Entry 1U7H (X-ray diffraction, 1.80 A resolution); this record covers chains A and B.

[Chain A (and B)]
Name: ornithine cyclodeaminase
From: Pseudomonas putida
Notes: EC 4.3.1.12; chain B of this document is another copy of the same molecule, construct and numbering; everything in this record applies to it too
UniProtKB: Q88H32 (Q88H32_PSEPK); numbering as in UniProt (aligned over 1-350)
Chain sequence (350 residues; numbered 1 to 350; the number before each row is that of its first residue):
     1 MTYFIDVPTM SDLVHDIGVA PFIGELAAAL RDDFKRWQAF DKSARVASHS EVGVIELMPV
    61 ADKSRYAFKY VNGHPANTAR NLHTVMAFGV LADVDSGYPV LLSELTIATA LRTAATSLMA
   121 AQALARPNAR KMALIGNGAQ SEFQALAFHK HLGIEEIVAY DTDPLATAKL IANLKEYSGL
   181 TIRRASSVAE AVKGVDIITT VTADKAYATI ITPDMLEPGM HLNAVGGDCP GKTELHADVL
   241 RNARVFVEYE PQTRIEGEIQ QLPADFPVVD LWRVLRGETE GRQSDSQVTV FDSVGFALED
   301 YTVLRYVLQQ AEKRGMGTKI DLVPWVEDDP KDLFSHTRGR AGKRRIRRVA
Not modelled in the structure: 1, 343-350 (chain B: 341-350)
Differences from the reference sequence: modified residue (10, 58, 86, 119, 132, 215, 220, 316)
Modified residues: Mse10, Mse58, Mse86, Mse119, Mse132, Mse215, Mse220, Mse316 (selenomethionine; parent Met)
Swiss-Prot annotation at these positions:
  - active site: Asp228 (Proton donor/acceptor)
  - binding site (L-ornithine): Arg45, Lys69, Arg112, Asp228, Val294
  - binding site (NAD(+)): Thr84, Arg112, Ala139, Gln140, Asp161, Thr202, Val225 to Asp228, Lys232, Ser293, Lys331
Bound ions: Na+: Ala224, Gly227, Ser293
Small-molecule neighbours: NAD (nicotinamide-adenine-dinucleotide): Thr78, Thr84, Val85, Thr109, Arg112, Thr113, Ile135, Gly136, Asn137, Gly138, Ala139, Gln140, Tyr160, Asp161, Thr162, Asp163, Ala166, Val201, Thr202, Ala203, Asp204, Ile210, Val225, Gly226, Asp228, Lys232, Ser293, Val294, Gly295

[How chain A and chain B interact]
Contacting residue pairs - 175 pairs, chain A then chain B:
  Phe4(A) with Leu322(B), hydrophobic
  Asp6(A) with Asp321(B)
  Val7(A) with Asp321(B), hydrogen bond (backbone-backbone); Leu322(B); Val323(B)
  Pro8(A) with Asp321(B); Arg340(B)
  Thr9(A) with Arg340(B), hydrogen bond
  Ser11(A) with His336(B), hydrogen bond (side chain-backbone); Gly339(B); Arg340(B)
  Asp12(A) with Gly339(B); Arg340(B), salt bridge
  Val14(A) with Thr337(B)
  His15(A) with Thr337(B), hydrogen bond (side chain-backbone); Arg338(B); Gly339(B)
  Val19(A) with Phe334(B), hydrophobic; Thr337(B)
  Asp41(A) with Ser48(B)
  Val46(A) with Val46(B), hydrophobic
  Ser48(A) with Asp41(B), hydrogen bond; Ala61(B); Tyr66(B)
  Ser50(A) with Val94(B)
  Val52(A) with Asp95(B)
  Ile55(A) with Tyr66(B)
  Leu57(A) with Pro59(B), hydrophobic; Tyr66(B); Phe68(B), hydrophobic
  Pro59(A) with Leu57(B), hydrophobic
  Tyr66(A) with Ser48(B); Ile55(B); Leu57(B); Tyr70(B), hydrophobic
  Phe68(A) with Leu57(B), hydrophobic; Phe68(B), hydrophobic; Tyr70(B), hydrophobic
  Tyr70(A) with Tyr66(B), hydrophobic; Phe68(B), hydrophobic; Ala92(B); Gly97(B), hydrogen bond (side chain-backbone)
  Asn72(A) with Ser96(B), hydrogen bond (side chain-backbone); Gly97(B)
  His74(A) with Val94(B), hydrogen bond (side chain-backbone); Asp95(B); Ser96(B); Gly97(B)
  Asn77(A) with Asp95(B); Ser96(B), hydrogen bond (side chain-backbone)
  Thr78(A) with Pro330(B); Lys331(B)
  Arg80(A) with Asp95(B)
  Asn81(A) with Val326(B); Glu327(B), hydrogen bond (side chain-backbone); Asp328(B), hydrogen bond (side chain-backbone); Pro330(B)
  Leu82(A) with Trp325(B); Val326(B), hydrophobic; Pro330(B)
  His83(A) with Pro324(B); Glu327(B), salt bridge; Pro330(B), hydrogen bond (side chain-backbone); Leu333(B)
  Mse86(A) with Ser96(B); Tyr98(B); Val323(B); Pro324(B)
  Ala87(A) with Val323(B)
  Phe88(A) with Val90(B), hydrophobic; Pro99(B), hydrophobic; Leu322(B), hydrophobic
  Val90(A) with Phe88(B), hydrophobic
  Ala92(A) with Tyr70(B)
  Val94(A) with Ser50(B); His74(B), hydrogen bond (backbone-side chain)
  Asp95(A) with Val52(B); His74(B); Asn77(B); Arg80(B)
  Ser96(A) with Asn72(B); His74(B); Asn77(B), hydrogen bond (backbone-side chain); Arg80(B); Leu82(B); Mse86(B)
  Gly97(A) with Tyr70(B), hydrogen bond (backbone-side chain); Asn72(B); His74(B)
  Tyr98(A) with Mse86(B)
  Pro99(A) with Phe88(B), hydrophobic
  Leu102(A) with Leu102(B), hydrophobic
  Glu104(A) with Leu322(B)
  Thr106(A) with Val323(B); Pro324(B); Leu333(B)
  Ile107(A) with Leu333(B), hydrophobic; His336(B)
  Ala110(A) with Leu333(B), hydrophobic
  Gly138(A) with Lys331(B)
  Ala139(A) with Lys331(B), hydrogen bond (backbone-backbone); Leu333(B), hydrophobic
  Glu142(A) with Phe334(B)
  Phe143(A) with Leu333(B), hydrophobic; Phe334(B); Thr337(B)
  Leu146(A) with Phe334(B), hydrophobic
  Asp163(A) with Lys331(B), salt bridge
  Lys169(A) with Asp329(B); Lys331(B), hydrogen bond (side chain-backbone); Asp332(B)
  Asn173(A) with Asp332(B), hydrogen bond; Phe334(B); Arg338(B), hydrogen bond
  Leu174(A) with Phe334(B), hydrophobic
  Glu176(A) with Arg338(B), salt bridge
  Asp321(A) with Asp6(B); Val7(B), hydrogen bond (backbone-backbone); Pro8(B)
  Leu322(A) with Phe4(B), hydrophobic; Val7(B); Phe88(B), hydrophobic; Glu104(B)
  Val323(A) with Val7(B); Mse86(B); Ala87(B); Thr106(B)
  Pro324(A) with His83(B); Mse86(B); Thr106(B)
  Trp325(A) with Asn81(B); Leu82(B)
  Val326(A) with Asn81(B); Leu82(B), hydrophobic
  Glu327(A) with Asn81(B), hydrogen bond (backbone-side chain); His83(B), salt bridge
  Asp328(A) with Asn81(B), hydrogen bond (backbone-side chain)
  Asp329(A) with Lys169(B)
  Pro330(A) with Thr78(B); Asn81(B); Leu82(B); His83(B), hydrogen bond (backbone-side chain)
  Lys331(A) with Gly138(B); Ala139(B), hydrogen bond (backbone-backbone); Asp163(B), salt bridge; Lys169(B), hydrogen bond (backbone-side chain)
  Asp332(A) with Lys169(B); Asn173(B), hydrogen bond
  Leu333(A) with His83(B); Thr106(B); Ile107(B), hydrophobic; Ala110(B), hydrophobic; Ala139(B), hydrophobic; Phe143(B), hydrophobic
  Phe334(A) with Glu142(B); Phe143(B); Leu146(B), hydrophobic; Asn173(B); Leu174(B), hydrophobic
  His336(A) with Ser11(B), hydrogen bond (backbone-side chain); Ile107(B)
  Thr337(A) with Val14(B); His15(B); Val19(B); Phe143(B)
  Arg338(A) with His15(B); Asn173(B), hydrogen bond; Glu176(B), salt bridge
  Gly339(A) with Ser11(B), hydrogen bond (backbone-side chain); Asp12(B); His15(B)
  Arg340(A) with Pro8(B); Thr9(B), hydrogen bond; Ser11(B), hydrogen bond (backbone-side chain); Asp12(B), salt bridge
Other interface residues (no listed pair), chain A (80 interface residues in all): Ser43, Ala47, His49, Asp93, Ala166, Ile320
Other interface residues (no listed pair), chain B (80 interface residues in all): Ser43, His49, Asp93, Ala166, Ile320

[Summary]
The chain A/chain B interface involves 80 residues from each chain, with 31 hydrogen bonds and 8 salt bridges.
Polar contacts include Asp12(A)-Arg340(B), His83(A)-Glu327(B) and Asp163(A)-Lys331(B). Bound to chain A: NAD.
Both chains are ornithine cyclodeaminase (Pseudomonas putida). Entry 1U7H (Structure and a Proposed Mechanism
for Ornithine Cyclodeaminase from Pseudomonas putida) was determined by X-ray diffraction, deposited together
with 1X7D.
